PDB entry 6CF8 | X-ray diffraction, 1.87 A resolution | chain A

Chain A:
Name: Lytic transglycosylase
Source organism: Campylobacter jejuni
UniProt: A0A1L7J388 (A0A1L7J388_CAMJU); residues 19-541 here correspond to UniProt positions 18-540 (UniProt number = residue number - 1)
Amino-acid sequence (524 residues; each row starts with the number of its first residue):
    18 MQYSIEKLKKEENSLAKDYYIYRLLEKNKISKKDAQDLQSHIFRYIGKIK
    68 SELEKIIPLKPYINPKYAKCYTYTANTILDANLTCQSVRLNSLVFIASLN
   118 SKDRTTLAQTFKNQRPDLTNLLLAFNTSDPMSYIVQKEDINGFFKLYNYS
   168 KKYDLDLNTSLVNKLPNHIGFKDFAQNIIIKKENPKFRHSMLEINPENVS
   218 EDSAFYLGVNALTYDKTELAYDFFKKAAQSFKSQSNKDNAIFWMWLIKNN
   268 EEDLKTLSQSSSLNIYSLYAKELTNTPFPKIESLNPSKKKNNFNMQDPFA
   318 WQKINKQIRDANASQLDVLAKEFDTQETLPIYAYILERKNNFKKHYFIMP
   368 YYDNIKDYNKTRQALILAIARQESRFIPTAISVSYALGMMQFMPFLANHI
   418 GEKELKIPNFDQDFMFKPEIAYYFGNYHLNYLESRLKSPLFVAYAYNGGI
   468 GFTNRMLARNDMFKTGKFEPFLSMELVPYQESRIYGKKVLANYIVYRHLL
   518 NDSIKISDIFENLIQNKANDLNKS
Disordered / not traced: 18, 77-80, 533-541
Cystine bridges: C87-C102
Differences from the reference sequence: initiating methionine (18); conflict Q56 (Asn55 in A0A1L7J388)
Reported in the primary citation:
  - contacts within the chain: D35-F60 (hydrogen bond), D35-R61 (hydrogen bond), Y36-D430 (hydrogen bond), Y37-D430 (hydrogen bond), R40-D428 (salt bridge)
  - catalytic residues: E390 (by similarity / conservation)
  - conformationally variable residues (order/disorder transition): P75 to K83
  - post-translational modification sites: N99, N175, N329, N376 (citing earlier work)
  - catalytic residues: S401, E498 (proposed by the authors, not directly observed)

Overview:
From the paper: catalytic residues E390, S401 and E498; modification sites N99, N175 and N329 among others.
Chain A is Lytic transglycosylase (Campylobacter jejuni); the structure, Crystal structure of Cj0843 lytic
transglycosylase of Campylobacter jejuni at 1.87A resolution, was determined by X-ray diffraction (same
publication as 6CF9).
